Entry 6SNE (X-ray diffraction, 3.90 A resolution); this record covers chains A and B of the 3 polymer chains in the assembly.

== Chain A ==
Name: LN01 light chain
Source organism: Homo sapiens
Sequence (214 residues; numbered 1 to 214; the number before each row is that of its first residue):
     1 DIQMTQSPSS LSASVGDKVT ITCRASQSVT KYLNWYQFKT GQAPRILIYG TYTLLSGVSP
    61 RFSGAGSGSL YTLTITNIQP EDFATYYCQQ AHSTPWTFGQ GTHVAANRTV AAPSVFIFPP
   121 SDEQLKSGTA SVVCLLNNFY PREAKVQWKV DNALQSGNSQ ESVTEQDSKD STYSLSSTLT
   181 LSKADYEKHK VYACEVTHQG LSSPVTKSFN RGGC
Unresolved in the structure: 211-214
Disulfide bonds: Cys23-Cys88, Cys134-Cys194
Glycans and other covalent adducts: N-acetylglucosamine (NAG) linked to Asn107
Ligand contacts: phosphocholine (PC): Thr30, Lys31, Tyr32

== Chain B ==
Name: LN01 heavy chain
Source organism: Homo sapiens
Sequence (235 residues; row label = number of the first residue in the row; a row labelled like 35A-35B holds insertion residues (35A, then the next letters in order)):
     1 EVQLVESGPG LVQPWGTLSL TCRVSGDSVS NDNYY
35A-35B WA
    36 WIRQTPGREL QVIGTIYYSG TTYYNPSLRN RVTISLDKSV NVVSLRL
82A-82C GSV
    83 SAADTAQYYC VRMPSHGF
100A-100J WSTSFSYWYF
   101 DLWGRGHFVA VSWASTKGPS VFPLAPSSKS TSGGTAALGC LVKDYFPEPV TVSWNSGALT
   161 SGVHTFPAVL QSSGLYSLSS VVTVPSSSLG TQTYICNVDH KPSNTKVDKK VEPKSCDTTS
Unresolved in the structure: 1, 128-133, 216-220
Disulfide bonds: Cys22-Cys92, Cys140-Cys196
Ligand contacts: phosphocholine (PC): Thr100C, Ser100D, Tyr100G

== How chain A and chain B interact ==
Residue-residue contacts - 72 pairs, chain A then chain B:
  Tyr32(A) - Ser100F(B)  hydrogen bond
  Tyr32(A) - Tyr100G(B)  hydrophobic
  Asn34(A) - Trp100H(B)  hydrogen bond (side chain-backbone)
  Asn34(A) - Tyr100I(B)
  Tyr36(A) - Tyr100I(B)
  Tyr36(A) - Phe100J(B)  hydrogen bond (side chain-backbone)
  Tyr36(A) - Trp103(B)
  Phe38(A) - Leu45(B)  hydrophobic
  Gly41(A) - Arg105(B)  hydrogen bond (backbone-side chain)
  Ala43(A) - Trp103(B)
  Ala43(A) - Gly104(B)
  Ala43(A) - Arg105(B)
  Pro44(A) - Tyr91(B)  hydrophobic
  Pro44(A) - Trp103(B)
  Pro44(A) - Gly104(B)
  Ile46(A) - Tyr100I(B)  hydrophobic
  Ile46(A) - Phe100J(B)
  Ile46(A) - Asp101(B)
  Tyr49(A) - Ser100D(B)  hydrogen bond
  Tyr49(A) - Tyr100G(B)  hydrophobic
  Tyr49(A) - Tyr100I(B)  hydrophobic
  Gly50(A) - Tyr100G(B)
  Tyr87(A) - Gln39(B)  hydrogen bond
  Tyr87(A) - Arg43(B)
  Tyr87(A) - Leu45(B)  hydrophobic
  Gln89(A) - Phe100J(B)
  Ala91(A) - Trp100H(B)
  Thr94(A) - Tyr58(B)  hydrogen bond
  Pro95(A) - Tyr58(B)
  Trp96(A) - Val47(B)
  Trp96(A) - Met95(B)  hydrophobic
  Trp96(A) - Trp100H(B)  hydrophobic
  Trp96(A) - Phe100J(B)  hydrophobic
  Phe98(A) - Leu45(B)  hydrophobic
  Phe98(A) - Val47(B)  hydrophobic
  Phe98(A) - Trp103(B)  hydrophobic
  Phe116(A) - Thr135(B)
  Phe116(A) - Ala137(B)  hydrophobic
  Phe118(A) - Leu124(B)
  Phe118(A) - Ala125(B)
  Phe118(A) - Ala137(B)
  Phe118(A) - Leu138(B)  hydrophobic
  Ser121(A) - Pro123(B)
  Glu123(A) - Val121(B)
  Glu123(A) - Phe122(B)
  Glu123(A) - Lys209(B)  salt bridge
  Gln124(A) - Phe122(B)
  Gln124(A) - Lys143(B)
  Ser131(A) - Leu141(B)
  Ser131(A) - Lys143(B)
  Val133(A) - Leu124(B)  hydrophobic
  Leu135(A) - Phe166(B)  hydrophobic
  Leu135(A) - Val181(B)  hydrophobic
  Asn137(A) - His164(B)
  Asn137(A) - Thr183(B)
  Asn138(A) - His164(B)  hydrogen bond
  Gln160(A) - Leu170(B)  hydrogen bond (side chain-backbone)
  Gln160(A) - Gln171(B)
  Glu161(A) - Val169(B)
  Ser162(A) - Phe166(B)
  Ser162(A) - Pro167(B)  hydrogen bond (side chain-backbone)
  Ser162(A) - Val169(B)
  Val163(A) - Pro167(B)
  Thr164(A) - Phe166(B)
  Thr164(A) - Pro167(B)
  Asp167(A) - His164(B)
  Lys169(A) - Ser161(B)
  Ser174(A) - His164(B)
  Ser174(A) - Phe166(B)
  Leu175(A) - Phe166(B)
  Ser176(A) - Phe166(B)
  Thr180(A) - Lys143(B)
Other interface residues (no listed pair), chain A (44 interface residues in all): Gln42, Leu55, Gln100, Pro119, Thr129, Thr178
Other interface residues (no listed pair), chain B (44 interface residues in all): Ile37, Pro61, Pro126, Ala136, Gly139, Thr165, Ser179

== In short ==
The chain A/chain B interface involves 44 residues from each chain; the contacts include 10 hydrogen bonds and
1 salt bridge. Polar pairs include Glu123(A)-Lys209(B), Tyr32(A)-Ser100F(B) and Asn34(A)-Trp100H(B). Ligands
of chain A: phosphocholine. Ligands of chain B: phosphocholine. Covalently linked N-acetylglucosamine: at
Asn107(A).
Chain A is LN01 light chain and chain B is LN01 heavy chain, both from Homo sapiens; the structure, crystal
structure of LN01 Fab in complex with an HIV-1 gp41 peptide, was determined by X-ray diffraction (same
publication as 6SNC and 6SND).
